9AVV - chains C and D of the 7 polymer chains in the assembly; structure by electron microscopy, 2.09 A resolution.

Chain C:
Name: Acetylcholine receptor subunit alpha
From: Bos taurus
UniProtKB: P02709 (ACHA_BOVIN); residues 21-457 here = UniProt positions 21-457
Amino-acid sequence (437 residues; numbered 21 to 457; the number before each row is that of its first residue):
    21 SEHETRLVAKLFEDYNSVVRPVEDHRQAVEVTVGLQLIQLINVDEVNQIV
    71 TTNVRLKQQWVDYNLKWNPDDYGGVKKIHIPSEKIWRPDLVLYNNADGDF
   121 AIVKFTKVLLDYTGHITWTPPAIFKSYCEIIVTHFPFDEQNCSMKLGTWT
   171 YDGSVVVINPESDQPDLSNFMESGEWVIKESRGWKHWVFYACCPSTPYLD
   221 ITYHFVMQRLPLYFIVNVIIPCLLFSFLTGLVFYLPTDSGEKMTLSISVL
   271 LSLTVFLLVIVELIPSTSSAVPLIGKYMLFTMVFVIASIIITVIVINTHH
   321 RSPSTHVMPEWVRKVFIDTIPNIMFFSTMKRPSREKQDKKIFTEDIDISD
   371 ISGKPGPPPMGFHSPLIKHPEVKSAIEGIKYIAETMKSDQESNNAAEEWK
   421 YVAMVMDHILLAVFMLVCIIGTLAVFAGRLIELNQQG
Unresolved in the structure: 350-384, 457
UniProt features mapped onto this chain:
  - glycosylation: Asn161 (N-linked (GlcNAc...) asparagine)
Cystine bridges: Cys148-Cys162
Covalent attachments: glycan linked to Asn161

Chain D:
Name: Acetylcholine receptor subunit delta
From: Bos taurus
UniProtKB: P04759 (ACHD_BOVIN); numbering as in UniProt (aligned over 22-516)
Amino-acid sequence (495 residues; each row starts with the number of its first residue):
    22 LNEEERLIRHLFEEKAYNKELRPAAHKESVEISLALTLSNLISLKEVEET
    72 LTTNVWIEQGWTDSRLQWDAEDFGNISVLRLPADMVWLPEIVLENNNDGS
   122 FQISYSCNVLIYPSGSVYWLPPAIFRSSCPISVTYFPFDWQNCSLKFSSL
   172 KYTTKEITLSLKQAEEDGRSYPVEWIIIDPEGFTENGEWEIVHRPARVNV
   222 DPSVPLDSPNRQDVTFYLIIRRKPLFYVINILVPCVLISFMINLVFYLPA
   272 DCGEKTSMAISVLLAQSVFLLLISKRLPATSMAIPLIGKFLLFGMVLVTM
   322 VVVICVIVLNIHFRTPSTHVLSEPVKKLFLETLPEILHMSRPAEDGPSPG
   372 TLIRRSSSLGYISKAEEYFSLKSRSDLMFEKQSERHGLARRLTTARRPPA
   422 GSEQAQQELFSELKPAVDGANFIVNHMKDQNNYNEEKDCWNRVARTVDRL
   472 CLFVVTPIMVVGTAWIFLQGAYNQPPPQPFPGDPFSYLEKDKRFI
Unresolved in the structure: 360-425
UniProt features mapped onto this chain:
  - modified residue: Tyr389 (Phosphotyrosine)
  - glycosylation (N-linked (GlcNAc...) asparagine): Asn96, Asn163
Cystine bridges: Cys150-Cys164
Covalent attachments: N-acetylglucosamine (NAG) linked to Asn96, Asn163

How chain C and chain D interact:
Contacting residue pairs (120; chain C residue first):
  Asn36(C) with Ile29(D)
  Val38(C) with Ile29(D), hydrophobic; Arg101(D); Leu102(D), hydrophobic; Pro103(D); Met106(D), hydrophobic
  Val39(C) with Leu22(D), hydrophobic; Glu25(D); Glu26(D); Ile29(D), hydrophobic
  Arg40(C) with Glu25(D), salt bridge
  Val42(C) with Leu22(D), hydrogen bond (backbone-backbone)
  Glu43(C) with Leu22(D), hydrogen bond (backbone-backbone); Asn23(D)
  Asp44(C) with Leu22(D)
  His45(C) with Leu22(D); Glu24(D); Gly95(D), hydrogen bond (side chain-backbone); Ile97(D)
  Arg46(C) with Gly95(D), hydrogen bond (side chain-backbone)
  Asn67(C) with Ile63(D); Ser64(D)
  Gln68(C) with Glu206(D), hydrogen bond (side chain-backbone); Gly208(D)
  Tyr83(C) with Leu22(D), hydrophobic
  Asn84(C) with Leu22(D)
  Asp109(C) with Tyr126(D)
  Val111(C) with Tyr126(D), hydrophobic
  Tyr113(C) with Ser60(D); Trp77(D)
  Asn115(C) with Asn61(D), hydrogen bond (backbone-side chain); Asn75(D), hydrogen bond (backbone-side chain); Ile145(D)
  Ala116(C) with Asn61(D); Ile63(D); Asn75(D), hydrogen bond (backbone-side chain)
  Asp117(C) with Ile145(D)
  Gly118(C) with Ile145(D)
  Phe120(C) with Asn75(D); Ser125(D); Pro143(D), hydrophobic; Ala144(D); Ile145(D), hydrophobic
  Ala121(C) with Tyr126(D), hydrophobic
  Tyr147(C) with Asn61(D); Leu62(D), hydrogen bond (side chain-backbone); Thr205(D); Asn207(D)
  Glu149(C) with Thr205(D)
  Trp169(C) with Trp77(D), hydrophobic; Cys128(D); Leu141(D), hydrogen bond (side chain-backbone); Pro143(D)
  Thr170(C) with Arg101(D), hydrogen bond (backbone-side chain); Cys128(D); Asn129(D)
  Tyr171(C) with Arg101(D); Asn129(D)
  Asp172(C) with Arg101(D), salt bridge
  Val175(C) with Arg101(D)
  Gly260(C) with Glu275(D)
  Met263(C) with Leu269(D), hydrophobic; Glu275(D)
  Thr264(C) with Glu275(D), hydrogen bond
  Ile267(C) with Ser282(D)
  Leu270(C) with Met262(D), hydrophobic
  Leu271(C) with Ser282(D); Leu285(D), hydrophobic
  Thr274(C) with Ile259(D); Ala286(D); Val289(D); Phe290(D)
  Leu277(C) with Asn251(D); Phe290(D), hydrophobic
  Leu278(C) with Leu292(D), hydrophobic; Leu293(D), hydrophobic
  Val281(C) with Leu293(D), hydrophobic; Arg297(D)
  Ser286(C) with Phe247(D); Arg297(D), hydrogen bond
  Thr287(C) with Phe247(D)
  Ser288(C) with Gly208(D), hydrogen bond (backbone-backbone); Lys244(D), hydrogen bond (side chain-backbone); Pro245(D); Leu246(D), hydrogen bond (side chain-backbone); Phe247(D), hydrogen bond (side chain-backbone)
  Ser289(C) with Gly208(D), hydrogen bond (backbone-backbone)
  Ala290(C) with Leu246(D)
  Val291(C) with Leu246(D), hydrophobic
  Met298(C) with Asn251(D)
  Leu299(C) with Ile250(D), hydrophobic; Val254(D), hydrophobic
  Met302(C) with Pro255(D), hydrophobic
  Ile306(C) with Leu258(D), hydrophobic; Met262(D), hydrophobic
  Ile309(C) with Met262(D), hydrophobic; Leu265(D), hydrophobic; Met279(D), hydrophobic
  Ile310(C) with Leu265(D), hydrophobic
  Val313(C) with Leu265(D); Tyr268(D), hydrophobic
  Ile316(C) with Pro270(D); Cys273(D), hydrophobic
  Asn317(C) with Tyr268(D), hydrogen bond (side chain-backbone)
  His320(C) with Pro270(D); Asp272(D); Cys273(D), hydrogen bond
  Thr325(C) with Arg463(D); Arg466(D)
  Leu386(C) with Gln427(D)
  Glu391(C) with Val438(D); Asn442(D)
  Ser394(C) with Asn442(D), hydrogen bond
  Ala395(C) with Asn442(D)
  Gly398(C) with Val445(D)
  Tyr401(C) with Lys449(D); Asn452(D)
  Ile402(C) with Val445(D), hydrophobic; Met448(D), hydrophobic
  Thr405(C) with Asn452(D)
Other interface residues (no listed pair), chain C (72 interface residues in all): Thr257, Glu261, Ile280, Pro285, Val303, Ser324, Ile387, Ile399
Other interface residues (no listed pair), chain D (74 interface residues in all): Phe94, Leu131, Arg147, Glu209, Leu430, Ala441, Ile444

In short:
Chain C and chain D form an interface of 72 and 74 residues respectively, with 21 hydrogen bonds and 2 salt
bridges. Polar contacts include Arg40(C)-Glu25(D), Asp172(C)-Arg101(D) and His45(C)-Gly95(D).
N-acetylglucosamine is covalently linked to Asn96(D) and Asn163(D).
Here chain C is Acetylcholine receptor subunit alpha and chain D is Acetylcholine receptor subunit delta, both
from Bos taurus. Entry 9AVV (Bovine adult muscle nAChR resting state) was determined by electron microscopy
together with 9AVU, 9AWJ and 9AWK from the same study.
